PDB entry 5GPC | X-ray diffraction, 2.80 A resolution | chains B and E of the 6 polymer chains in the assembly

Chain B:
Protein: Transcriptional regulator (TetR/AcrR family)
Organism: Bacillus halodurans
Reference sequence: Q9K8A4 (Q9K8A4_BACHD); numbering as in UniProt (aligned over 2-195)
Sequence (194 residues; numbered 2 to 195; the number before each row is that of its first residue):
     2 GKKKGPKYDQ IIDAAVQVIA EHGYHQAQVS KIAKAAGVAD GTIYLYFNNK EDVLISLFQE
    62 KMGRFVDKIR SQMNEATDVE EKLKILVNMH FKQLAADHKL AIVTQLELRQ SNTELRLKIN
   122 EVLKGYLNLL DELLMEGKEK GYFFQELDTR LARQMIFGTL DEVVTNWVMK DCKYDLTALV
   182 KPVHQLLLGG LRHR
Unresolved in the structure: 2-4, 195
What the authors report for this chain:
  - binding site for the 21-nt DNA strand (chain E): Gln29, Val30, Ala40, Gly42, Thr43, Tyr45, Tyr47
  - mutagenesis - G42Y, Y45A, Y45F: decreased binding to the 21-nt DNA strand (chain E)
  - mutagenesis - G42A: abolished expression
  - binding site for the 21-nt DNA strand: Tyr45

Chain E:
Molecule: 21-nt DNA strand
Sequence (21 nucleotides; numbered 1 to 21; the number before each row is that of its first residue):
     1 GATGAATGAA TACTCATTCA T

Interface between chain B and chain E:
Pairs across the interface - 12 pairs, chain B then chain E:
  Gln29(B) - DC15(E)  hydrogen bond to the phosphate
  Gln29(B) - DA16(E)  phosphate contact
  Val30(B) - DA16(E)  hydrogen bond to the phosphate
  Val30(B) - DT17(E)  base contact
  Asp41(B) - DT17(E)  base contact
  Gly42(B) - DT18(E)  base contact
  Tyr45(B) - DA16(E)  sugar contact
  Tyr45(B) - DT17(E)  hydrogen bond to the phosphate
  Tyr45(B) - DT18(E)  base contact
  Asn50(B) - DT17(E)  phosphate contact
  Lys51(B) - DA16(E)  phosphate contact
  Lys51(B) - DT17(E)  hydrogen bond to the phosphate
Interface residues without a listed pair, chain B (8 interface residues in all): Gln27
Interface residues without a listed pair, chain E (5 interface residues in all): DC19

Summary:
8 residues of chain B face 5 of chain E across their interface, with 4 hydrogen bonds. Polar pairs include
Gln29(B)-DC15(E), Val30(B)-DA16(E) and Tyr45(B)-DT17(E). From the paper: a binding site for the 21-nt DNA
strand (chain E) at Gln29(B), Val30(B) and Ala40(B) among others; G42Y, Y45A and Y45F of chain B reduce
binding to the 21-nt DNA strand (chain E).
Chain B is Transcriptional regulator (TetR/AcrR family) (Bacillus halodurans) and chain E is a 21-nt DNA
strand; the structure, Structural analysis of fatty acid degradation regulator FadR from Bacillus halodurans,
was determined by X-ray diffraction (same publication as 5GP9 and 5GPA).
